Entry 5XN2 (X-ray diffraction, 2.38 A resolution); this record covers chains B and E of the 3 polymer chains in the assembly.

Chain B:
Molecule: Pol protein
Source organism: Human immunodeficiency virus 1
Reference sequence: D3XFN7 (D3XFN7_9HIV1); residues 1-428 here correspond to UniProt positions 100-527 (UniProt number = residue number + 99)
Sequence (444 residues; each row starts with the number of its first residue; numbers below 1 keep their minus sign (Met-15 is residue -15)):
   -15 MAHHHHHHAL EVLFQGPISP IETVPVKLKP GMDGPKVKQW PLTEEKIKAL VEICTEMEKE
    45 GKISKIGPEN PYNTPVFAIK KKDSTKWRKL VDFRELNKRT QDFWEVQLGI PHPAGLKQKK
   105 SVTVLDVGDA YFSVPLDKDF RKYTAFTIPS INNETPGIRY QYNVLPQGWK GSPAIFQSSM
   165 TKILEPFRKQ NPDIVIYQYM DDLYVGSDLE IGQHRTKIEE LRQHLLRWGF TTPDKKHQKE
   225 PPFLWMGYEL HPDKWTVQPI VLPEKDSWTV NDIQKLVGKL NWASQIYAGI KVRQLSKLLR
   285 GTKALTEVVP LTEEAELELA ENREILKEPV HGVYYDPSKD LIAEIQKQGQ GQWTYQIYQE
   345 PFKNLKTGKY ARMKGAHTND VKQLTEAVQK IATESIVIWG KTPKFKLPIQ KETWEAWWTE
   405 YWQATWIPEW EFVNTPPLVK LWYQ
Disordered / not traced: -15 to 3, 214-230, 428
Sequence notes: expression tag (-15 to 0); engineered mutation Ser162 (Cys261 in D3XFN7), Ser280 (Cys379 in D3XFN7)

Chain E:
Molecule: 38-MER DNA aptamer
Sequence (38 nucleotides; numbered -4 to 33; the number before each row is that of its first residue; numbers below 1 keep their minus sign (DT-4 is residue -4)):
    -4 TAATCGCCCC CCTTCGGTGC TTTGCACCGA AGGGGGGC
Disordered / not traced: -4 to -2
Modified residues: OMC (o2'-methylycytidine-5'-monophosphate) at position 2; OMC (o2'-methylycytidine-5'-monophosphate) at position 4
Ligand contacts: 2'-deoxyguanosine-5'-triphosphate (DGT): DC0, DG1, DC33

Chain B / chain E interface:
Contacting residue pairs (4):
  Lys22(B) with OMC_4(E), salt bridge to the phosphate
  Trp266(B) with DT16(E), base contact
  Gln269(B) with DT16(E), hydrogen bond to the base
  Lys395(B) with DG24(E), salt bridge to the phosphate
Other interface residues (no listed pair), chain B (5 interface residues in all): Asn418
Other interface residues (no listed pair), chain E (5 interface residues in all): DC22, DC23

Summary:
Chain B and chain E each contribute 5 residues to their interface, with 1 hydrogen bond and 2 salt bridges.
Among the polar pairs are Gln269(B)-DT16(E), Lys22(B)-OMC_4(E) and Lys395(B)-DG24(E). Ligands of chain E:
2'-deoxyguanosine-5'-triphosphate.
Here chain B is Pol protein (Human immunodeficiency virus 1) and chain E is 38-MER DNA aptamer. Entry 5XN2
(HIV-1 reverse transcriptase Q151M:DNA:dGTP ternary complex) was determined by X-ray diffraction (same
publication as 5XN0 and 5XN1).
